PDB entry 1DY9 | X-ray diffraction, 2.10 A resolution | chains A and C

# Chain A
Molecule: Protease/helicase NS3 (P70)
Organism: Hepatitis C virus (ISOLATE TAIWAN)
Notes: EC 3.4.22.-; fragment: protease
UniProt: Q81755 (Q81755); residues 1-187 here correspond to UniProt positions 305-491 (UniProt number = residue number + 304)
Amino-acid sequence (187 residues; each row starts with the number of its first residue):
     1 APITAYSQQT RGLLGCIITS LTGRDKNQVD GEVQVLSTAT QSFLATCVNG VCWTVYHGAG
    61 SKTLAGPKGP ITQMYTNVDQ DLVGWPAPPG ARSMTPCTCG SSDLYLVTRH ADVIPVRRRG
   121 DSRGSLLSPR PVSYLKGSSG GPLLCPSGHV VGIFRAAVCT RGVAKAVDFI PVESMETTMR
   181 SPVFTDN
Unresolved in the structure: 176-187
Covalent attachments: compound 2ZF linked to Ser139
Small-molecule neighbours: 2ZF (N-(tert-butoxycarbonyl)-L-alpha-glutamyl-N-[(1R)-1-(carboxycarbonyl)-3,3-difluoropropyl]-L-leucinamide): Ser42, Phe43, His57, Arg123, Val132, Leu135, Lys136, Gly137, Ser138, Phe154, Arg155, Ala156, Ala157, Val158, Cys159, Asp168
Reported in the primary citation:
  - catalytic residues: His57, Asp81, Ser139
  - binding site for 2ZF: His57, Arg123, Val132, Leu135, Lys136, Gly137, Ser139, Phe154, Arg155, Ala156, Ala157, Val158, Cys159
  - contacts within the chain: His57-Asp81 (hydrogen bond)
  - specificity-determining residues: His57, Val132, Leu135, Phe154, Arg155, Ala156 (proposed by the authors, not directly observed)

# Chain C
Molecule: Nonstructural protein NS4A (P4)
UniProt: Q81755 (Q81755); residues 220-235 here correspond to UniProt positions 955-970 (UniProt number = residue number + 735)
Amino-acid sequence (16 residues; each row starts with the number of its first residue):
   220 KGSVVIVGRI ILSGRK
Unresolved in the structure: 220, 233-235
Sequence notes: engineered mutation Lys220 (Thr955 in Q81755), Lys235 (Pro970 in Q81755)

# How chain A and chain C interact
Residue-residue contacts - 62 pairs, chain A then chain C:
  Ile3(A) with Ser232(C)
  Thr4(A) with Ile230(C); Leu231(C); Ser232(C), hydrogen bond
  Ala5(A) with Ile229(C), hydrophobic; Ile230(C); Leu231(C), hydrophobic
  Tyr6(A) with Ile229(C); Ile230(C), hydrogen bond (backbone-backbone)
  Ser7(A) with Arg228(C); Ile229(C)
  Gln8(A) with Gly227(C); Arg228(C), hydrogen bond (backbone-backbone)
  Gln9(A) with Val226(C)
  Thr10(A) with Ile225(C); Val226(C), hydrogen bond (backbone-backbone); Gly227(C), hydrogen bond (side chain-backbone); Arg228(C)
  Arg11(A) with Val224(C); Ile225(C); Val226(C), hydrogen bond (backbone-backbone)
  Cys16(A) with Val224(C); Val226(C), hydrophobic
  Thr19(A) with Val224(C)
  Ser20(A) with Gly221(C); Ser222(C), hydrogen bond (backbone-backbone); Val224(C)
  Gly23(A) with Ser222(C)
  Asp25(A) with Ile225(C)
  Gln28(A) with Arg228(C)
  Asp30(A) with Arg228(C)
  Gly31(A) with Ile229(C)
  Glu32(A) with Ile229(C), hydrogen bond (backbone-backbone); Ile230(C); Leu231(C), hydrogen bond (side chain-backbone)
  Val33(A) with Arg228(C); Ile229(C), hydrogen bond (backbone-backbone)
  Gln34(A) with Ile225(C); Gly227(C); Arg228(C)
  Val35(A) with Val224(C); Ile225(C); Val226(C), hydrogen bond (backbone-backbone); Gly227(C), hydrogen bond (backbone-backbone); Arg228(C)
  Leu36(A) with Val223(C), hydrophobic; Val224(C); Ile225(C), hydrophobic
  Ser37(A) with Val223(C); Val224(C), hydrogen bond (backbone-backbone)
  Thr38(A) with Val223(C)
  Lys62(A) with Gly221(C), hydrogen bond (side chain-backbone); Val223(C)
  Thr63(A) with Ser222(C), hydrogen bond; Val223(C), hydrogen bond (backbone-backbone)
  Leu64(A) with Val223(C)
  Ala65(A) with Ser222(C); Val223(C), hydrogen bond (backbone-backbone)
  Pro70(A) with Ser222(C)
  Met94(A) with Leu231(C), hydrophobic
  Val107(A) with Ile229(C), hydrophobic
  Thr108(A) with Ile229(C)
Interface residues without a listed pair, chain A (41 interface residues in all): Val29, Phe43, Leu44, Ala59, Trp85, Arg92, Arg109, Ala111, Leu144

# In short
41 residues of chain A face 12 of chain C across their interface; the contacts include 17 hydrogen bonds.
Polar pairs include Thr4(A)-Ser232(C), Thr10(A)-Gly227(C) and Glu32(A)-Leu231(C). Compound 2ZF is covalently
linked to Ser139(A). The paper reports catalytic residues His57(A), Asp81(A) and Ser139(A); a binding site for
2ZF at His57(A), Arg123(A) and Val132(A) among others.
Chain A is Protease/helicase NS3 (P70) (Hepatitis C virus (ISOLATE TAIWAN)) and chain C is Nonstructural
protein NS4A (P4); the structure, Inhibition of the Hepatitis C Virus NS3/4A Protease. The Crystal Structures
of Two Protease-Inhibitor Complexes (inhibitor ..., was determined by X-ray diffraction, deposited together
with 1DY8 and 1DXP.
